PDB entry 5G4H | X-ray diffraction, 1.50 A resolution | chains A and B of the 3 polymer chains in the assembly

== Chain A ==
Molecule: Urease subunit gamma
Organism: Sporosarcina pasteurii
Notes: EC 3.5.1.5
UniProtKB: A0A0H3YGY5 (A0A0H3YGY5_SPOPA); residue numbers follow UniProt; this construct covers 1-100
Chain sequence (100 residues; numbered 1 to 100; the number before each row is that of its first residue):
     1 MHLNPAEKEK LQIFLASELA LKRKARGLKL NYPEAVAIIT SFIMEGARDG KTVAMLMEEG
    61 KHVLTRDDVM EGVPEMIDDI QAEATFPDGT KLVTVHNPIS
Modified residues: Met-1 (n-carboxymethionine; CXM)

== Chain B ==
Molecule: Urease subunit beta
Organism: Sporosarcina pasteurii
Notes: EC 3.5.1.5
UniProtKB: A0A0H3YLV6 (A0A0H3YLV6_SPOPA); residues 1-126 here = UniProt positions 1-126
Chain sequence (126 residues; each row starts with the number of its first residue):
     1 MSNNNYIVPG EYRVAEGEIE INAGREKTTI RVSNTGDRPI QVGSHIHFVE VNKELLFDRA
    61 EGIGRRLNIP SGTAARFEPG EEMEVELTEL GGNREVFGIS DLTNGSVDNK ELILQRAKEL
   121 GYKGVE
Disordered / not traced: 1-4

== Chain A / chain B interface ==
Pairs across the interface - 11 pairs, chain A then chain B:
  Arg-66(A) / Tyr-6(B)  hydrogen bond
  Glu-71(A) / Asn-5(B)
  Glu-71(A) / Tyr-6(B)
  Glu-71(A) / Ile-7(B)  hydrogen bond (side chain-backbone)
  Gly-72(A) / Tyr-6(B)  hydrogen bond (backbone-side chain)
  Gly-72(A) / Ile-7(B)
  Gly-72(A) / Pro-9(B)
  Pro-74(A) / Tyr-6(B)
  Glu-75(A) / Tyr-6(B)  hydrogen bond
  Glu-75(A) / Val-8(B)
  Met-76(A) / Pro-9(B)  hydrophobic

== In short ==
6 residues of chain A and 5 residues of chain B are in contact, with 4 hydrogen bonds. Polar pairs include
Arg-66(A)/Tyr-6(B), Glu-71(A)/Ile-7(B) and Gly-72(A)/Tyr-6(B).
Here chain A is Urease subunit gamma and chain B is Urease subunit beta, both from Sporosarcina pasteurii.
Entry 5G4H (1.50 A resolution catechol (1,2-dihydroxybenzene) inhibited Sporosarcina pasteurii urease) was
determined by X-ray diffraction.
